PDB entry 4DV2 | X-ray diffraction, 3.65 A resolution | chains A and I of the 21 polymer chains in the assembly

[Chain A]
Molecule: 16S rRNA
Source organism: Thermus thermophilus
Sequence (1522 nucleotides; row label = number of the first residue in the row; note: 42 numbers in that range are skipped by the numbering (no residue carries them; nothing is unmodelled there); a row labelled like 190A-190L holds insertion residues (190A, then the next letters in order); numbering starts at 0):
     0 UUUGUUGGAGAGUUUGAUCCUGGCUCAGGGUGAACGCUGGCGGCGUGCCU
    50 AAGACAUGCAAGUCGUGCGGG
    73 CCGCGGGGUUUU
    88 ACUCCG
    95 UGGUC
   101 AGCGGCGGACGGGUGAGUAACGCGUGGGU
  129A G
   130 ACCUACCCGGAAGAGGGGGACAACCCGGGGAAACUCGGGCUAAUCCCCCA
   180 UGUGGACCCGC
190A-190L CCCUUGGGGUGU
   191 GUCCAAAGGGCUUU
   216 GCCCGCUUCCGGAUGGGCCCGCGUCCCAUCAGCUAGUUGGUGGGGUAAUG
   266 GCCCACCAAGGCGACGACGGGUAGCCGGUCUGAGAGGAUGGCCGGCCACA
   316 GGGGCACUGAGACACGGGCCCCACUCCUACGGGAGGCAGCAGUUAGGAAU
   366 CUUCCGCAAUGGGCGCAAGCCUGACGGAGCGACGCCGCUUGGAGGAAGAA
   416 GCCCUUCGGGGUGUAAACUCCUGAA
   442 CCCGGGACGAAACCCCCGACGA
   474 GGGGACUGACGGUACCGGG
   494 GUAAUAGCGCCGGCCAACUCCGUGCCAGCAGCCGCGGUAAUACGGAGGGC
   544 GCGAGCGUUACCCGGAUUCACUGGGCGUAAAGGGCGUGUAGGCGGCCUGG
   594 GGCGUCCCAUGUGAAAGACCACGGCUCAACCGUGGGGGAGCGUGGGAUAC
   644 GCUCAGGCUAGACGGUGGGAGAGGGUGGUGGAAUUCCCGGAGUAGCGGUG
   694 AAAUGCGCAGAUACCGGGAGGAACGCCGAUGGCGAAGGCAGCCACCUGGU
   744 CCACCCGUGACGCUGAGGCGCGAAAGCGUGGGGAGCAAACCGGAUUAGAU
   794 ACCCGGGUAGUCCACGCCCUAAACGAUGCGCGCUAGGUCUCUGGGUCU
   848 CCUGGGGGCCGAAGCUAACGCGUUAAGCGCGCCGCCUGGGGAGUACGGCC
   898 GCAAGGCUGAAACUAAAAGGAAUUGACGGGGGCCCGCACAAGCGGUGGAG
   948 CAUGUGGUUUAAUUCGAAGXAACGCGAAGAACCUUACCAGGCCUUGACAU
   998 GCUAGG
 1003A G
  1004 AACCCGGGUGAAAGCCUGGGGUGCCCC
1030A-1030D GCGA
  1031 GGGGAGCCCUAGCACAGGUGCUGCAUGGCCGUCGUCAGCUCGUGCCGUGA
  1081 GGUGUUGGGUUAAGUCCCGCAACGAGCGCAACCCCCGCCGUUAGUUGCCA
  1131 GCGGUUCGGCCGGGCACUCUAACGGGACUGCCCGCGAAA
  1171 GCGGGAGGAAGGAGGGGACGACGUCUGGUCAGCAUGGCCCUUACGGCCUG
  1221 GGCGACACACGUGCUACAAUGCCCACUACAAAGCGAUGCCACCCGGCAAC
  1271 GGGGAGCUAAUCGCAAAAAGGUGGGCCCAGUUCGGAUUGGGGUCUGCAAC
  1321 CCGACCCCAUGAAGCCGGAAUCGCUAGUAAUCGCGGAUCAG
 1361A C
  1362 CAUGCCGCGGUGAAUACGUUCCCGGGCCUUGUACACACXGCCXGUXACGC
  1412 CAUGGGAGCGGGCUCUACCCGAAGUCGCCGGG
  1446 AGCCUACGGG
  1459 CAGGCGCCGAGGGUAGGGCCCGUGACUGGGGCGAAGUCGUAACAAGGUAG
  1509 CUGUACCGGAAGGUGCGGCUGGAUCCACUCCUUUCU
Not modelled in the structure: 0-4, 1534-1538
Sequence notes: engineered mutation A912 (C1535 in M26923.1); conflict C1534 (A2157 in M26923.1), A1535 (C2158 in M26923.1)
Modified residues: PSU (pseudouridine-5'-monophosphate) at position 516, 7MG (7N-methyl-8-hydroguanosine-5'-monophosphate) at position 527, M2G (N2-dimethylguanosine-5'-monophosphate) at position 966, 5MC (5-methylcytidine-5'-monophosphate) at position 967, 2MG (2N-methylguanosine-5'-monophosphate) at position 1207, 5MC (5-methylcytidine-5'-monophosphate) at position 1400, 4OC (4n,o2'-methylcytidine-5'-monophosphate) at position 1402, 5MC (5-methylcytidine-5'-monophosphate) at position 1404, 5MC (5-methylcytidine-5'-monophosphate) at position 1407, UR3 (3-methyluridine-5'-monophoshate) at position 1498, MA6 (6N-dimethyladenosine-5'-monophoshate) at position 1518, MA6 (6N-dimethyladenosine-5'-monophoshate) at position 1519, PSU (pseudouridine-5'-monophosphate) at position 1540, PSU (pseudouridine-5'-monophosphate) at position 1541
Metal / ion sites: Mg2+ site 1 near U5 (its only coordinating residue here); Mg2+ site 2: U12, G22; Mg2+ site 3: U12, G21; Mg2+ site 4 near G21 (its only coordinating residue here); Mg2+ site 5: A59, C386, U387; Mg2+ site 6 near G61 (its only coordinating residue here); Mg2+ site 7 near G69 (its only coordinating residue here); Mg2+ site 8 near C89 (its only coordinating residue here); Mg2+ site 9 near U90 (its only coordinating residue here); Mg2+ site 10: G96, U98; Mg2+ site 11 near G107 (its only coordinating residue here); Mg2+ site 12: A109, G331; 97 more Mg2+ sites not listed

[Chain I]
Molecule: ribosomal protein S9
Source organism: Thermus thermophilus
Reference sequence: P80374 (RS9_THET8); residues 1-128 here = UniProt positions 1-128
Chain sequence (128 residues; each row starts with the number of its first residue):
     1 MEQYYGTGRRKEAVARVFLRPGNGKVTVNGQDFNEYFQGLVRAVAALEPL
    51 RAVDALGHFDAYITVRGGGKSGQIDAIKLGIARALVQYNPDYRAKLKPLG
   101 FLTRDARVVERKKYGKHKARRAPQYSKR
Not modelled in the structure: 1

[Chain A / chain I interface]
Residue-residue contacts - 112 pairs, chain A then chain I:
  G942(A) - Gln124(I)  hydrogen bond to the base
  M2G_966(A) - Arg128(I)  hydrogen bond to the sugar
  5MC_967(A) - Arg128(I)  hydrogen bond to the sugar
  A968(A) - Arg128(I)  salt bridge to the phosphate
  C1116(A) - Val108(I)  sugar contact
  G1117(A) - Arg104(I)  hydrogen bond to the phosphate
  G1117(A) - Ala106(I)  sugar contact
  C1118(A) - Arg9(I)  salt bridge to the phosphate
  C1118(A) - Arg104(I)  salt bridge to the phosphate
  C1119(A) - Arg9(I)  salt bridge to the phosphate
  C1119(A) - Arg83(I)  salt bridge to the phosphate
  G1127(A) - Arg16(I)  hydrogen bond to the sugar
  C1128(A) - Arg16(I)  salt bridge to the phosphate
  C1128(A) - Tyr62(I)  phosphate contact
  C1128(A) - Arg66(I)  salt bridge to the phosphate
  C1129(A) - Tyr62(I)  hydrogen bond to the phosphate
  A1130(A) - Gln3(I)  sugar contact
  A1130(A) - Phe18(I)  sugar contact
  A1130(A) - Arg20(I)  sugar contact
  A1130(A) - Tyr62(I)  sugar contact
  G1131(A) - Glu2(I)  sugar contact
  C1147(A) - Tyr5(I)  hydrogen bond to the sugar
  C1147(A) - Arg16(I)  hydrogen bond to the base
  U1148(A) - Tyr5(I)  phosphate contact
  U1148(A) - Thr7(I)  hydrogen bond to the phosphate
  U1148(A) - Arg9(I)  phosphate contact
  U1148(A) - Val14(I)  phosphate contact
  U1148(A) - Arg16(I)  sugar contact
  C1149(A) - Arg9(I)  salt bridge to the phosphate
  G1178(A) - Arg93(I)  salt bridge to the phosphate
  G1178(A) - Lys97(I)  salt bridge to the phosphate
  A1179(A) - Arg93(I)  salt bridge to the phosphate
  A1179(A) - Lys97(I)  salt bridge to the phosphate
  A1179(A) - Thr103(I)  phosphate contact
  A1179(A) - Arg104(I)  sugar contact
  A1180(A) - Thr103(I)  hydrogen bond to the phosphate
  G1186(A) - Glu110(I)  sugar contact
  G1186(A) - Lys113(I)  hydrogen bond to the phosphate
  G1186(A) - Arg120(I)  salt bridge to the phosphate
  G1187(A) - Arg111(I)  sugar contact
  G1187(A) - Lys113(I)  salt bridge to the phosphate
  A1188(A) - Tyr114(I)  hydrogen bond to the phosphate
  G1231(A) - Ser126(I)  hydrogen bond to the phosphate
  G1231(A) - Lys127(I)  salt bridge to the phosphate
  U1232(A) - Gln124(I)  sugar contact
  U1232(A) - Ser126(I)  phosphate contact
  G1233(A) - His117(I)  salt bridge to the phosphate
  G1233(A) - Pro123(I)  phosphate contact
  G1233(A) - Gln124(I)  hydrogen bond to the phosphate
  A1248(A) - Tyr36(I)  sugar contact
  A1248(A) - Lys70(I)  hydrogen bond to the sugar
  C1249(A) - Tyr36(I)  sugar contact
  C1249(A) - Gly67(I)  sugar contact
  C1249(A) - Gly68(I)  base contact
  C1249(A) - Gly69(I)  base contact
  C1249(A) - Lys70(I)  sugar contact
  C1249(A) - Gln73(I)  hydrogen bond to the sugar
  A1250(A) - Glu12(I)  hydrogen bond to the sugar
  A1250(A) - Gly67(I)  sugar contact
  A1250(A) - Gly68(I)  hydrogen bond to the phosphate
  A1251(A) - Glu12(I)  sugar contact
  A1251(A) - Gly67(I)  phosphate contact
  A1251(A) - Gly68(I)  phosphate contact
  G1291(A) - Gln38(I)  sugar contact
  C1342(A) - Gln124(I)  sugar contact
  C1342(A) - Tyr125(I)  sugar contact
  G1343(A) - Arg121(I)  sugar contact
  G1343(A) - Ala122(I)  hydrogen bond to the sugar
  G1343(A) - Pro123(I)  sugar contact
  G1343(A) - Tyr125(I)  hydrogen bond to the phosphate
  C1344(A) - Arg120(I)  sugar contact
  C1344(A) - Ala122(I)  phosphate contact
  U1345(A) - Arg120(I)  salt bridge to the phosphate
  A1346(A) - Arg120(I)  salt bridge to the phosphate
  G1347(A) - Arg10(I)  hydrogen bond to the base
  G1347(A) - Lys11(I)  base contact
  G1347(A) - Arg107(I)  base contact
  G1347(A) - Val108(I)  sugar contact
  G1347(A) - Val109(I)  phosphate contact
  G1347(A) - Glu110(I)  hydrogen bond to the phosphate
  U1348(A) - Val109(I)  phosphate contact
  U1348(A) - Glu110(I)  hydrogen bond to the phosphate
  U1348(A) - Arg120(I)  phosphate contact
  A1349(A) - Lys118(I)  salt bridge to the phosphate
  A1349(A) - Arg120(I)  hydrogen bond to the phosphate
  A1349(A) - Arg121(I)  hydrogen bond to the phosphate
  A1350(A) - Lys118(I)  salt bridge to the phosphate
  A1350(A) - Arg121(I)  salt bridge to the phosphate
  C1366(A) - His117(I)  phosphate contact
  C1367(A) - Lys112(I)  salt bridge to the phosphate
  C1367(A) - Tyr114(I)  phosphate contact
  C1367(A) - Gly115(I)  hydrogen bond to the phosphate
  C1367(A) - Lys116(I)  phosphate contact
  G1368(A) - Arg111(I)  salt bridge to the phosphate
  G1368(A) - Lys112(I)  salt bridge to the phosphate
  G1368(A) - Lys113(I)  hydrogen bond to the phosphate
  G1368(A) - Tyr114(I)  hydrogen bond to the phosphate
  C1369(A) - Arg111(I)  phosphate contact
  C1369(A) - Lys112(I)  hydrogen bond to the phosphate
  G1370(A) - Glu12(I)  hydrogen bond to the sugar
  G1370(A) - Val109(I)  phosphate contact
  G1371(A) - Lys11(I)  salt bridge to the phosphate
  G1371(A) - Gly68(I)  sugar contact
  G1371(A) - Gly69(I)  phosphate contact
  G1371(A) - Lys70(I)  phosphate contact
  U1372(A) - Lys11(I)  salt bridge to the phosphate
  U1372(A) - Gly69(I)  phosphate contact
  U1372(A) - Lys70(I)  hydrogen bond to the phosphate
  U1372(A) - Ser71(I)  hydrogen bond to the phosphate
  U1372(A) - Gly72(I)  phosphate contact
  G1373(A) - Lys11(I)  base contact
  G1373(A) - Ser71(I)  phosphate contact
Also at the interface, not in a pair above, chain A (53 interface residues in all): G941, U943, C970, G1184, C1230, G1290
Also at the interface, not in a pair above, chain I (56 interface residues in all): Gly39, Leu40, Arg42, Thr64, Leu102, Ala119

[In short]
Chain A and chain I form an interface of 53 and 56 residues respectively, with 32 hydrogen bonds and 26 salt
bridges. Polar pairs include G942(A)-Gln124(I), C1147(A)-Arg16(I) and G1347(A)-Arg10(I). U12(A) and G22(A)
form the Mg2+ site 2.
Chain A is 16S rRNA and chain I is ribosomal protein S9, both from Thermus thermophilus; the structure,
Crystal structure of the Thermus thermophilus 30S ribosomal subunit with a 16S rRNA mutation, C912A, was
determined by X-ray diffraction.
